PDB entry 4JZ9 | X-ray diffraction, 2.40 A resolution | chains A and B

Chain A (and B):
Name: Carbamate kinase
From: Giardia lamblia
Notes: EC 2.7.2.2; chain B of this document is another copy of the same molecule, construct and numbering; everything in this record applies to it too
Reference sequence: A8BB85 (A8BB85_GIAIC); residue numbers follow UniProt; this construct covers 1-316
Chain sequence (317 residues; row label = number of the first residue in the row; numbering starts at 0):
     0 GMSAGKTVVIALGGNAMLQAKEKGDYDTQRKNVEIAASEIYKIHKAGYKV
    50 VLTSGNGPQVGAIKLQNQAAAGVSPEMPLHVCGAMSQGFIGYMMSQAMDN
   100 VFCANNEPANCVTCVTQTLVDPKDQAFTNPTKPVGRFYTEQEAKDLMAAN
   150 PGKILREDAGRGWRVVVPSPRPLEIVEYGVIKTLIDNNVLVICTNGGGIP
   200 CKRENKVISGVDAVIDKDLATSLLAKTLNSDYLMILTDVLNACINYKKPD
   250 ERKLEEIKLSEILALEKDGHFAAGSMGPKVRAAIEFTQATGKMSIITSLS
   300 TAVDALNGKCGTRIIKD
Disordered / not traced: 0
Construct notes: insertion (0)
From the paper describing this entry:
  - binding site for citric acid: G13, N55, G56, K131
  - conformationally variable residues (domain motion): D123 to R170
  - catalytic residues: N55, G56, K131, V213 (proposed by the authors, not directly observed)

Chain A / chain B interface:
Pairs across the interface - 96 pairs, chain A then chain B:
  G23(A) - P74(B)
  G23(A) - M76(B)
  D24(A) - P74(B)
  Y25(A) - M76(B)  hydrophobic
  Y25(A) - P77(B)
  Y25(A) - H79(B)
  Y25(A) - V80(B)  hydrophobic
  Q28(A) - M76(B)
  A61(A) - S73(B)
  I62(A) - M84(B)  hydrophobic
  L64(A) - V72(B)
  L64(A) - S73(B)
  Q65(A) - N66(B)  hydrogen bond
  Q65(A) - S73(B)
  Q65(A) - P74(B)  hydrogen bond (side chain-backbone)
  N66(A) - Q65(B)  hydrogen bond
  A68(A) - A69(B)  hydrophobic
  A69(A) - Q65(B)
  A69(A) - A68(B)  hydrophobic
  V72(A) - L64(B)
  V72(A) - A68(B)  hydrophobic
  S73(A) - A61(B)
  S73(A) - L64(B)
  S73(A) - Q65(B)
  P74(A) - G23(B)
  P74(A) - D24(B)
  P74(A) - Q65(B)
  M76(A) - G23(B)
  M76(A) - F88(B)  hydrophobic
  P77(A) - Y25(B)
  H79(A) - Y25(B)
  H79(A) - Y91(B)  hydrogen bond
  V80(A) - Y25(B)  hydrophobic
  V80(A) - F88(B)  hydrophobic
  A83(A) - G87(B)
  A83(A) - Y91(B)  hydrophobic
  M84(A) - I62(B)  hydrophobic
  M84(A) - M84(B)
  M84(A) - F88(B)  hydrophobic
  G87(A) - A83(B)
  G87(A) - G87(B)
  F88(A) - M76(B)  hydrophobic
  F88(A) - V80(B)  hydrophobic
  Y91(A) - H79(B)  hydrogen bond
  Y91(A) - A83(B)  hydrophobic
  Y91(A) - Q116(B)
  Y91(A) - I198(B)  hydrophobic
  Y91(A) - C200(B)
  Y91(A) - G209(B)
  Q95(A) - Q116(B)  hydrogen bond
  Q95(A) - C200(B)
  Q95(A) - I207(B)
  Q95(A) - S208(B)
  Q95(A) - G209(B)
  D98(A) - Q116(B)  hydrogen bond
  D98(A) - V175(B)
  N99(A) - V206(B)
  N99(A) - I207(B)  hydrogen bond (side chain-backbone)
  C102(A) - K205(B)
  C110(A) - E176(B)
  V111(A) - E176(B)
  V111(A) - V179(B)  hydrophobic
  T112(A) - T112(B)
  T112(A) - C113(B)
  T112(A) - V114(B)  hydrogen bond (backbone-backbone)
  C113(A) - T112(B)
  V114(A) - T112(B)  hydrogen bond (backbone-backbone)
  Q116(A) - Y91(B)
  Q116(A) - Q95(B)
  Q116(A) - D98(B)  hydrogen bond
  R135(A) - V72(B)  hydrogen bond (side chain-backbone)
  R135(A) - S73(B)
  R135(A) - P74(B)
  V175(A) - D98(B)
  E176(A) - V111(B)
  V179(A) - N109(B)
  V179(A) - V111(B)  hydrophobic
  V179(A) - L183(B)  hydrophobic
  V179(A) - V188(B)  hydrophobic
  T182(A) - N186(B)
  L183(A) - V179(B)  hydrophobic
  L183(A) - L183(B)  hydrophobic
  N186(A) - T182(B)
  N186(A) - N186(B)
  V188(A) - V179(B)  hydrophobic
  I198(A) - Y91(B)
  C200(A) - Q95(B)
  K205(A) - N99(B)
  K205(A) - C102(B)
  K205(A) - N105(B)  hydrogen bond
  V206(A) - N99(B)
  I207(A) - Q95(B)
  I207(A) - N99(B)  hydrogen bond (backbone-side chain)
  S208(A) - Q95(B)
  G209(A) - Y91(B)
  G209(A) - Q95(B)
Interface residues without a listed pair, chain A (50 interface residues in all): S94, N109
Interface residues without a listed pair, chain B (50 interface residues in all): Q28, S94, C110

In short:
The chain A/chain B interface involves 50 residues from each chain; the contacts include 14 hydrogen bonds.
Polar contacts include Q65(A)-N66(B), Q65(A)-P74(B) and H79(A)-Y91(B). The paper reports catalytic residues
N55(A), G56(A) and K131(A) among others; a binding site for citric acid at G13(A), N55(A) and G56(A) among
others.
Chain A and chain B are both Carbamate kinase (Giardia lamblia); the structure, Carbamate kinase from Giardia
lamblia bound to citric acid, was determined by X-ray diffraction together with 4JZ7 and 4JZ8 from the same
study.
